PDB entry 5FKK | X-ray diffraction, 1.75 A resolution | chains A and B

# Chain A (and B)
Molecule: Tetracycline repressor, class D
From: Escherichia coli
Notes: chain B of this document is another copy of the same molecule, construct and numbering; everything in this record applies to it too
UniProtKB: C6G9U5 (C6G9U5_ECOLX); residue numbers follow UniProt; this construct covers 3-208
Chain sequence (207 residues; each row starts with the number of its first residue):
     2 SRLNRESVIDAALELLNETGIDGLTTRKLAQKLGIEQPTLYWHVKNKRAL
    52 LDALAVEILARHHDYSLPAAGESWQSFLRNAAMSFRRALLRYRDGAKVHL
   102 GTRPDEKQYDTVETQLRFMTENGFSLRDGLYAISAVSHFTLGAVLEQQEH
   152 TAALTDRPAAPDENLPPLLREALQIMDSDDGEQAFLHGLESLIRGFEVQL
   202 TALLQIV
Unresolved in the structure: 158-161 (chain B: 155-165)
Construct notes: expression tag (2); engineered mutation Ala82 (Asn in C6G9U5)
Small-molecule neighbours: 5a,6-anhydrotetracycline (TDC): Leu170, Leu174, Met177

# Interface between chain A and chain B
Pairs across the interface (90; chain A residue first):
  Leu101(A) - Lys98(B)
  Leu101(A) - Leu146(B)  hydrophobic
  Leu101(A) - Glu147(B)
  Leu101(A) - Glu150(B)
  Gly102(A) - Glu150(B)
  Thr103(A) - His151(B)  hydrogen bond (backbone-side chain)
  Arg104(A) - His151(B)  hydrogen bond
  Tyr110(A) - Pro167(B)
  Tyr110(A) - Leu170(B)
  Glu114(A) - Pro167(B)
  Glu114(A) - Pro168(B)
  Glu114(A) - Leu169(B)  hydrogen bond (side chain-backbone)
  Glu114(A) - Leu170(B)  hydrogen bond (side chain-backbone)
  Leu117(A) - Leu170(B)  hydrophobic
  Arg118(A) - Leu169(B)
  Thr121(A) - Leu169(B)
  Leu127(A) - Leu169(B)
  Leu127(A) - Glu172(B)
  Arg128(A) - Ile176(B)
  Arg128(A) - Gln184(B)
  Asp129(A) - His188(B)  salt bridge
  Leu131(A) - Ala173(B)  hydrophobic
  Tyr132(A) - Ile176(B)
  Tyr132(A) - Gln184(B)
  Tyr132(A) - Ala185(B)  hydrophobic
  Tyr132(A) - His188(B)
  Ala136(A) - Phe140(B)  hydrophobic
  His139(A) - His139(B)
  His139(A) - Phe140(B)
  His139(A) - Gly143(B)
  His139(A) - Ala144(B)
  His139(A) - Glu147(B)
  Phe140(A) - Ala136(B)  hydrophobic
  Phe140(A) - His139(B)
  Phe140(A) - Phe140(B)  hydrophobic
  Leu142(A) - Glu147(B)
  Gly143(A) - His139(B)
  Ala144(A) - His139(B)
  Leu146(A) - Leu101(B)  hydrophobic
  Leu146(A) - Leu146(B)  hydrophobic
  Glu147(A) - Leu101(B)
  Glu147(A) - Gly102(B)  hydrogen bond (side chain-backbone)
  Glu147(A) - His139(B)  salt bridge
  Glu147(A) - Leu142(B)
  Glu150(A) - Leu101(B)
  Glu150(A) - Gly102(B)
  His151(A) - Gly102(B)  hydrogen bond (side chain-backbone)
  His151(A) - Arg104(B)  hydrogen bond
  Asp157(A) - Arg49(B)
  Asn165(A) - Glu107(B)  hydrogen bond
  Asn165(A) - Tyr110(B)
  Leu166(A) - Tyr110(B)
  Pro167(A) - Tyr110(B)
  Pro167(A) - Glu114(B)
  Pro168(A) - Glu114(B)
  Leu169(A) - Glu114(B)  hydrogen bond (backbone-side chain)
  Leu169(A) - Leu117(B)
  Leu169(A) - Arg118(B)
  Leu170(A) - Tyr110(B)  hydrophobic
  Leu170(A) - Glu114(B)  hydrogen bond (backbone-side chain)
  Leu170(A) - Leu117(B)
  Glu172(A) - Leu127(B)
  Ala173(A) - Leu131(B)
  Leu174(A) - Arg104(B)
  Ile176(A) - Leu127(B)  hydrophobic
  Ile176(A) - Arg128(B)
  Ile176(A) - Leu131(B)  hydrophobic
  Ile176(A) - Tyr132(B)
  Met177(A) - Arg104(B)
  Met177(A) - Leu131(B)  hydrophobic
  Asp178(A) - Arg104(B)  salt bridge
  Gln184(A) - Arg128(B)
  Gln184(A) - Tyr132(B)
  Ala185(A) - Tyr132(B)  hydrophobic
  His188(A) - Asp129(B)  salt bridge
  His188(A) - Tyr132(B)
  Gly189(A) - Leu193(B)
  Ser192(A) - Ser192(B)
  Ser192(A) - Gly196(B)
  Ser192(A) - Phe197(B)
  Leu193(A) - Gly189(B)
  Leu193(A) - Leu193(B)  hydrophobic
  Arg195(A) - Val199(B)
  Arg195(A) - Val208(B)  hydrogen bond (side chain-backbone)
  Gly196(A) - Ser192(B)
  Gly196(A) - Gly196(B)
  Phe197(A) - Ser192(B)
  Val199(A) - Arg195(B)
  Gln200(A) - His188(B)
  Val208(A) - Arg195(B)  hydrogen bond (backbone-side chain)
Other interface residues (no listed pair), chain A (53 interface residues in all): Asp111, Val113, Ser138, Ala154
Other interface residues (no listed pair), chain B (52 interface residues in all): His100, Thr103, Pro105, Val113, Ser138, Leu166, Leu174, Met177, Gln200

# Overview
53 residues of chain A and 52 residues of chain B are in contact; the contacts include 12 hydrogen bonds and 4
salt bridges. Polar pairs include Asp129(A)-His188(B), Glu147(A)-His139(B) and Asp178(A)-Arg104(B). Chain A
binds 5a,6-anhydrotetracycline.
Chain A and chain B are both Tetracycline repressor, class D (Escherichia coli); the structure, TetR(D) N82A
mutant in complex with anhydrotetracycline and magnesium, was determined by X-ray diffraction (same
publication as 5FKL, 5FKM, 5FKN and 5FKO).
